Entry 4ELG (X-ray diffraction, 2.10 A resolution); this record covers chain A.

== Chain A ==
Molecule: Dihydrofolate reductase
From: Bacillus anthracis
Notes: EC 1.5.1.3
UniProtKB: Q81R22 (Q81R22_BACAN); residues 1-162 here = UniProt positions 1-162
Amino-acid sequence (166 residues; numbered 1 to 166; the number before each row is that of its first residue):
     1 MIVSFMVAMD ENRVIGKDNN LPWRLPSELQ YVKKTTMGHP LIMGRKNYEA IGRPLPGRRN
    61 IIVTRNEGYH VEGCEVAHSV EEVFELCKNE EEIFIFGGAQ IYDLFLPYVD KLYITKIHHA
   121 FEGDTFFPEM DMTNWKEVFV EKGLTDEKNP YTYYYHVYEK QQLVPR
Sequence notes: expression tag (163-166)
Bound ions: Ca2+ site 1: Tyr-108, Asp-110; Ca2+ site 2: Glu-147 (shared with 2 residues of chain C)
Residues lining bound ligands: 52J ((2E)-3-{5-[(2,4-diaminopyrimidin-5-yl)methyl]-2,3-dimethoxyphenyl}-1-[(1S)-1-(2-methylpropyl)phthalazin-2(1H)-yl]prop-2-en-1-one): Met-6, Val-7, Ala-8, Asn-20, Leu-21, Glu-28, Leu-29, Gln-30, Val-32, Lys-33, Asn-47, Ala-50, Ile-51, Arg-53, Leu-55, Pro-56, Arg-58, Phe-96, Tyr-102, Thr-115
From the paper describing this entry:
  - binding site for 52J: Met-6, Val-7, Ala-8, Leu-21, Glu-28, Leu-29, Gln-30, Val-32, Lys-33, Arg-53, Leu-55, Arg-58, Phe-96, Tyr-102, Thr-115
  - conformationally variable residues (order/disorder transition, side-chain flip): Arg-53, Leu-55
  - binding site for the ligand 52I: Arg-53

== Summary ==
Chain A binds compound 52J. Tyr-108 and Asp-110 form the Ca2+ site 1. From the paper: a binding site for 52J
at Met-6, Val-7 and Ala-8 among others; a binding site for the ligand 52I at Arg-53.
Chain A is Dihydrofolate reductase (Bacillus anthracis); the structure, Structure-activity relationship guides
enantiomeric preference among potent inhibitors of B. anthracis dihydrofolate reductase, was determined by
X-ray diffraction, deposited together with 4ELB, 4ELE, 4ELF and 4ELH.
